Entry 8HF3 (electron microscopy, 3.40 A resolution); this record covers chains A and B.

[Chain A]
Name: Palmitoyltransferase ZDHHC9
Organism: Homo sapiens
Notes: EC 2.3.1.225
UniProtKB: Q9Y397 (ZDHC9_HUMAN); numbering as in UniProt (aligned over 1-364)
Amino-acid sequence (372 residues; each row starts with the number of its first residue):
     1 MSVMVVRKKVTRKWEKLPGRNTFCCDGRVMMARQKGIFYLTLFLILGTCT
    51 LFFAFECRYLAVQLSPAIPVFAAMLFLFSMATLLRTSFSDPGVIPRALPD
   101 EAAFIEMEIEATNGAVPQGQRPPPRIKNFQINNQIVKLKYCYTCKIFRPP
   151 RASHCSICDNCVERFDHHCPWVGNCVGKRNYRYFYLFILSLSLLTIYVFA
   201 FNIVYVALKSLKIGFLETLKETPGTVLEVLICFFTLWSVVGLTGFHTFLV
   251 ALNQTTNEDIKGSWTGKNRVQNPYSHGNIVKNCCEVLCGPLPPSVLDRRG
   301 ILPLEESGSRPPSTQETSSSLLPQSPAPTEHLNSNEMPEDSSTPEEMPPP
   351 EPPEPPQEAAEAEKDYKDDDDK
Unresolved in the structure: 1-8, 304-372
Differences from the reference sequence: expression tag (365-372)
Covalently attached groups: palmitic acid (PLM) linked to Cys24, Cys25, Cys169, Cys288
Ion coordination: Zn2+ site 1: Cys141, Cys144, Cys161; Zn2+ site 2: Cys155, Cys158, His168, Cys175
Residues lining bound ligands: 1,2-dilauroyl-sn-glycero-3-phosphate (PX2): Arg28, Phe76, Leu77, Met80, Ala81, Leu84, Arg85, Phe88, Ser89, Asp90, Arg179, Arg298
Swiss-Prot annotation at these positions:
  - active site: Cys169 (S-palmitoyl cysteine intermediate)
  - natural variant: Arg148 (R148W: In MRXSR), Pro150 (P150S: In MRXSR)
  - mutagenesis: Cys169 (C169S: Abolishes palmitoyltransferase activity)
From the paper describing this entry:
  - mutagenesis - C169A: abolished catalytic activity on HRAS and NRAS
  - catalytic residues: Cys169
  - binding site for palmitic acid: Cys24, Cys25, Lys35, His167, Cys288
  - disease-associated variants - R148W: decreased catalytic activity
  - Zn2+ coordination: Cys141, Cys144, His154, Cys161
  - mutagenesis - R20E, C24A/C25A, R85A, R298E: decreased catalytic activity
  - disease-associated variants - P150S: abolished catalytic activity
  - binding site for 1,2-dilauroyl-sn-glycero-3-phosphate: Arg85, Arg179, Arg298
  - contacts within the chain: Thr22-Lys35 (hydrogen bond), Met30-Phe88 (backbone contact), Arg179-Pro292 (hydrogen bond)
  - post-translational modification sites: Cys24, Cys25, Cys288
  - mutagenesis - C288A: abolished catalytic activity on HRAS
  - mutagenesis - C284A: unchanged catalytic activity

[Chain B]
Name: Golgin subfamily A member 7
Organism: Homo sapiens
UniProtKB: Q7Z5G4 (GOGA7_HUMAN); numbering as in UniProt (aligned over 1-137)
Amino-acid sequence (144 residues; each row starts with the number of its first residue; numbers below 1 keep their minus sign (Met-6 is residue -6)):
    -6 MHHHHHHMRPQQAPVSGKVFIQRDYSSGTRCQFQTKFPAELENRIDRQQF
    44 EETVRTLNNLYAEAEKLGGQSYLEGCLACLTAYTIFLCMETHYEKVLKKV
    94 SKYIQEQNEKIYAPQGLLLTDPIERGLRVIEITIYEDRGMSSGR
Unresolved in the structure: -6 to 5, 130-137
Differences from the reference sequence: initiating methionine (-6); expression tag (-5 to 0)
Swiss-Prot annotation at these positions:
  - lipidation (S-palmitoyl cysteine): Cys69, Cys72
  - mutagenesis: Cys24 (C24A: Slightly reduces palmitoylation), Cys69 (C69A: Strongly reduces palmitoylation. Abolishes palmitoylation and Golgi localization; when associated with A-72), Cys72 (C72A: Strongly reduces palmitoylation. Abolishes palmitoylation and Golgi localization; when associated with A-69), Cys81 (C81A: Slightly reduces palmitoylation)
From the paper describing this entry:
  - mutagenesis - C69A/C72A, Y76A: decreased catalytic activity

[How chain A and chain B interact]
Contacting residue pairs (36; chain A residue first):
  Phe78(A) - Ala75(B)  hydrophobic
  Ala81(A) - Ala75(B)
  Arg85(A) - Tyr76(B)  hydrogen bond (side chain-backbone)
  Arg85(A) - Phe79(B)
  Arg85(A) - Leu80(B)
  Ile94(A) - Arg121(B)
  Pro95(A) - Gly119(B)
  Leu98(A) - Arg118(B)
  Asp100(A) - Phe13(B)
  Glu101(A) - Phe13(B)
  Glu101(A) - Arg121(B)  salt bridge
  Phe104(A) - Phe13(B)  hydrophobic
  Ile105(A) - Gln15(B)
  Phe129(A) - Tyr18(B)  hydrophobic
  Gln130(A) - Tyr18(B)
  Gln130(A) - Ser19(B)
  Ile131(A) - Tyr18(B)
  Asn132(A) - Ser19(B)
  Asn132(A) - Ser20(B)
  Ile146(A) - Arg121(B)
  Pro149(A) - Tyr18(B)
  Pro150(A) - Tyr18(B)
  Tyr183(A) - Tyr76(B)  hydrophobic
  Tyr183(A) - Phe79(B)
  Leu186(A) - Tyr76(B)  hydrophobic
  Cys284(A) - Tyr65(B)
  Glu285(A) - Leu60(B)
  Cys288(A) - Ser64(B)
  Cys288(A) - Tyr65(B)
  Pro290(A) - Ala57(B)
  Leu291(A) - Tyr86(B)
  Pro292(A) - Tyr86(B)  hydrophobic
  Pro293(A) - Tyr86(B)
  Pro293(A) - Glu87(B)
  Pro293(A) - Leu90(B)  hydrophobic
  Val295(A) - Ile116(B)
Interface residues without a listed pair, chain A (32 interface residues in all): Arg182, Tyr274, Lys281, Leu287, Gly289
Interface residues without a listed pair, chain B (28 interface residues in all): Lys11, Gly21, Thr22, Glu58, Gly68, Cys72, Thr77, Val122
Interface features reported in the paper:
  - specific contacts: Arg85(A)-Tyr76(B) (hydrogen bond), Asp100(A)-Lys11(B), Asp100(A)-Phe13(B), Glu101(A)-Arg118(B), Glu101(A)-Arg121(B) (hydrogen bond), Phe104(A)-Phe13(B) (pi stacking), Phe129(A)-Tyr18(B) (pi stacking), Pro150(A)-Tyr18(B), Tyr183(A)-Tyr76(B) (pi stacking), Pro292(A)-Tyr86(B)
  - interface residues, chain A: Cys288(A), Pro290(A), Pro293(A)

[Overview]
Chain A and chain B form an interface of 32 and 28 residues respectively, with 1 hydrogen bond and 1 salt
bridge. Polar pairs include Glu101(A)-Arg121(B) and Arg85(A)-Tyr76(B). The authors report hydrogen bonds
between Arg85(A) and Tyr76(B) and Glu101(A) and Arg121(B); contacts between Asp100(A) and Lys11(B), Asp100(A)
and Phe13(B) and Glu101(A) and Arg118(B) among others; pi stacking between Phe104(A) and Phe13(B), Phe129(A)
and Tyr18(B) and Tyr183(A) and Tyr76(B). The paper reports the catalytic residue Cys169(A); R148W, R20E and
C24A/C25A of chain A, among others, reduce catalytic activity; 11 substitutions were tested in all.
Here chain A is Palmitoyltransferase ZDHHC9 and chain B is Golgin subfamily A member 7, both from Homo
sapiens. Entry 8HF3 (Cryo-EM structure of human ZDHHC9/GCP16 complex) was determined by electron microscopy
(same publication as 8HFC).
